PDB entry 8KG2 | X-ray diffraction, 3.10 A resolution | chains A and M of the 24 polymer chains in the assembly

== Chain A ==
Protein: Transitional endoplasmic reticulum ATPase
Source organism: Homo sapiens
UniProt: P55072 (TERA_HUMAN); residues 21-458 here = UniProt positions 21-458
Sequence (438 residues; row label = number of the first residue in the row):
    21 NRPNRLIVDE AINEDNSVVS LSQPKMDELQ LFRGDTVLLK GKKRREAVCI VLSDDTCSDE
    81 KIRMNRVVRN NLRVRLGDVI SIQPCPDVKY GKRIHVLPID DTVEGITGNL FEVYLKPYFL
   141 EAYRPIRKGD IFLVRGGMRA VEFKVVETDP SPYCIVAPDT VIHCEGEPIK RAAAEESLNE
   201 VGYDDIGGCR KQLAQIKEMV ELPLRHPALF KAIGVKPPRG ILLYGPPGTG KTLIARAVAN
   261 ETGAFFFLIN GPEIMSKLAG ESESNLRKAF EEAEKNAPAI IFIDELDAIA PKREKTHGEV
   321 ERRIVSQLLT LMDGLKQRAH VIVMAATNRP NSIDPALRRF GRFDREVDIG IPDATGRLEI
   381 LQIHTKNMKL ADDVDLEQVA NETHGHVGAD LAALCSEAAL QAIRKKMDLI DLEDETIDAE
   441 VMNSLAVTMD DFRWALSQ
Construct notes: engineered mutation Ala-192 (Glu in P55072), Ala-193 (Asp in P55072), Ala-194 (Glu in P55072)
Ligand contacts: ADP (adenosine-5'-diphosphate): Asp-205, Ile-206, Gly-207, Cys-209, Pro-246, Pro-247, Gly-248, Thr-249, Gly-250, Lys-251, Thr-252, Leu-253, Asp-304, Ile-380, Ile-383, His-384, Gly-408, Ala-409, Ala-412
Swiss-Prot annotation at these positions:
  - binding site (ATP): Pro-247 to Leu-253, Asn-348, His-384
  - modified residue: Ser-37 (Phosphoserine), Lys-315 (N6,N6,N6-trimethyllysine), Thr-436 (Phosphothreonine)
  - natural variant: Arg-95 (R95G: In IBMPFD1), Gly-97 (G97E: In CMT2Y), Ile-126 (I126F: In IBMPFD1; uncertain significance), Arg-155 (R155C: In IBMPFD1; R155H: In FTDALS6 and IBMPFD1; R155L: In IBMPFD1; R155P: In IBMPFD1; R155S: In IBMPFD1), Arg-159 (R159G: In FTDALS6; R159H: In IBMPFD1), Ala-160 (A160T: In IBMPFD1; uncertain significance), Glu-185 (E185K: In CMT2Y), Arg-191 (R191Q: In FTDALS6 and IBMPFD1), Leu-198 (L198W: In IBMPFD1), Ala-232 (A232E: In IBMPFD1), Ile-254 (I254F: In IBMPFD1; uncertain significance), Ile-369 (I369T: In IBMPFD1; uncertain significance), 1 further natural variant entry in UniProt
  - mutagenesis: Phe-52 to Asp-55 (Abolishes interaction with NPLOC4; when associated with A-110), Arg-53 (R53A: Minor effect on affinity for ATP and ADP), Arg-86 (R86A: Strongly increased affinity for ATP. Strongly reduced affinity for ADP), Tyr-110 (Y110A: Abolishes interaction with NPLOC4; when associated with 52-A--A-55), Arg-113 to His-115 (Severely reduced binding to DERL1), Phe-131 (F131R: Severely reduced binding to DERL1), Leu-140 (L140D: Severely reduced binding to DERL1), Asp-179 (D179R: No effect on binding to DERL1), His-183 (H183W: Severely reduced binding to DERL1), Lys-251 (K251Q: Impairs ERAD degradation of HMGCR and does not inhibit interaction with RHBDD1; when associated with Q-524), Glu-305 (E305Q: Defect in ubiquitin-dependent protein degradation by the proteasome; when associated with Q-578), Lys-312 (K312A: Does not affect methylation by VCPKMT), 6 further mutagenesis entries in UniProt

== Chain M ==
Protein: FAS-associated factor 1
Source organism: Homo sapiens
UniProt: Q9UNN5 (FAF1_HUMAN); numbering as in UniProt (aligned over 575-650)
Sequence (76 residues; row label = number of the first residue in the row):
   575 KLRIRTPSGE FLERRFLASN KLQIVFDFVA SKGFPWDEYK LLSTFPRRDV TQLDPNKSLL
   635 EVKLFPQETL FLEAKE
Swiss-Prot annotation at these positions:
  - modified residue: Thr-580 (Phosphothreonine), Ser-582 (Phosphoserine)

== How chain A and chain M interact ==
Residue-residue contacts (37; chain A residue first):
  Asp-35(A) with Phe-619(M)
  Val-38(A) with Phe-619(M), hydrophobic
  Leu-51(A) with Gln-641(M)
  Phe-52(A) with Lys-575(M); Arg-577(M); Gln-641(M); Glu-642(M); Thr-643(M)
  Arg-53(A) with Phe-619(M), hydrogen bond (side chain-backbone); Phe-639(M); Gln-641(M), hydrogen bond (backbone-side chain); Glu-642(M), salt bridge; Thr-643(M), hydrogen bond (backbone-side chain)
  Asp-55(A) with Arg-577(M), salt bridge
  Ile-70(A) with Phe-619(M), hydrophobic
  Val-108(A) with Arg-579(M)
  Tyr-110(A) with Arg-579(M); Thr-580(M); Pro-581(M); Gly-583(M); Phe-645(M)
  Leu-140(A) with Arg-621(M), hydrogen bond (backbone-side chain)
  Glu-141(A) with Lys-614(M), salt bridge; Leu-616(M); Thr-618(M); Arg-621(M), hydrogen bond (backbone-side chain); Glu-647(M)
  Ala-142(A) with Thr-618(M); Phe-619(M); Arg-621(M)
  Tyr-143(A) with Leu-616(M); Thr-618(M); Phe-645(M), hydrophobic; Leu-646(M); Glu-647(M)
  Ile-175(A) with Arg-579(M)
  Pro-178(A) with Glu-647(M)
Also at the interface, not in a pair above, chain A (19 interface residues in all): Ser-37, Gly-54, Leu-72, Arg-144
Also at the interface, not in a pair above, chain M (20 interface residues in all): Ser-582, Pro-620

== Summary ==
19 residues of chain A and 20 residues of chain M are in contact, with 5 hydrogen bonds and 3 salt bridges.
Polar pairs include Arg-53(A)/Glu-642(M), Asp-55(A)/Arg-577(M) and Glu-141(A)/Lys-614(M). Ligands of chain A:
ADP.
Chain A is Transitional endoplasmic reticulum ATPase and chain M is FAS-associated factor 1, both from Homo
sapiens; the structure, Crystal structure of p97-N/D1 hexamer in complex with FAF1-UBX domain, was determined
by X-ray diffraction.
